4C10 - chains 5 and C of the 6 polymer chains in the assembly; structure by electron microscopy, 13.00 A resolution (very low resolution: no residue pairs are listed; an interface is given only as per-side residue counts).

Chain 5:
Protein: EV19 5 C1-6 F1 C11
Organism: Mus musculus
Chain sequence (220 residues; numbered 219 to 438; the number before each row is that of its first residue; X marks 220 residues of unknown identity (built as UNK)):
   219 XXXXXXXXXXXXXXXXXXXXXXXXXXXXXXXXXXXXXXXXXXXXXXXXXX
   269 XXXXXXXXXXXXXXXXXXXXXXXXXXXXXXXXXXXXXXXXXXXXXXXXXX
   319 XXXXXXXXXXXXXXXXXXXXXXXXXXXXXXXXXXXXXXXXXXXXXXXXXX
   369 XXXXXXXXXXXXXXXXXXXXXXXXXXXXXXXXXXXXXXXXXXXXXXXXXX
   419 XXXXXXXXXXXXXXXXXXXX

Chain C:
Protein: VP2
Organism: Human enterovirus 71
Reference sequence: A9X4C2 (A9X4C2_9ENTO); residues 1-242 here correspond to UniProt positions 324-565 (UniProt number = residue number + 323)
Chain sequence (242 residues; row label = number of the first residue in the row):
     1 GFPTEPKPGTNQFLTTDDGVSAPILPNFHPTPCIHIPGEVRNLLELCQVE
    51 TILEVNNVPTNATSLMERLRFPVSAQAGKGELCAVFRADPGRDGPWQSTM
   101 LGQLCGYYTQWSGSLEVTFMFTGSFMATGKMLIAYTPPGGPLPKDRATAM
   151 LGTHVIWDFGLQSSVTLVIPWISNTHYRAHARDGVFDYYTTGLVSIWYQT
   201 NYVVPIGAPNTAYIIALAAAQKNFTMKLCKDTSHILQTASIQ
Bound ions: Na+ site 1 near Val20 (its only coordinating residue here); Na+ site 2: Gln221 (shared with 1 residue of chain A)

Interface between chain 5 and chain C:
At this resolution (13 A) residue pairs are not listed: 0 residues of chain 5 and 6 of chain C lie at the interface.

Overview:
No residue of chain 5 is in contact with chain C.
Here chain 5 is EV19 5 C1-6 F1 C11 (Mus musculus) and chain C is VP2 (Human enterovirus 71). Entry 4C10
(Cryo-EM reconstruction of empty enterovirus 71 in complex with a neutralizing antibody E19) was determined by
electron microscopy (same publication as 4C0U and 4C0Y).
